PDB entry 7MFF | electron microscopy, 3.89 A resolution | chains C and D of the 4 polymer chains in the assembly

# Chain C (and D)
Protein: 14-3-3 protein zeta/delta
Organism: Homo sapiens
Notes: chain D of this document is another copy of the same molecule, construct and numbering; everything in this record applies to it too
UniProt: P63104 (1433Z_HUMAN); residues 1-245 here = UniProt positions 1-245
Amino-acid sequence (245 residues; row label = number of the first residue in the row):
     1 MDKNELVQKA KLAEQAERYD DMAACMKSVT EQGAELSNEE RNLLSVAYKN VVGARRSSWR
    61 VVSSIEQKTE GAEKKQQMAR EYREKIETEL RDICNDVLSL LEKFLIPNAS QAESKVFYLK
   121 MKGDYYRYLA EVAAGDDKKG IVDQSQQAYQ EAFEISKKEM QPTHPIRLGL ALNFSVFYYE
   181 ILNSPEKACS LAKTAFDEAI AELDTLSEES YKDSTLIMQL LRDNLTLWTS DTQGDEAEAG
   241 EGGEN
Unresolved in the structure: 1, 231-245 (chain D: 71-72, 231-245)

# Interface between chain C and chain D
Contacting residue pairs - 28 pairs, chain C then chain D:
  Asn4(C) - Lys74(D)
  Gln8(C) - Met78(D)
  Lys9(C) - Met78(D)
  Leu12(C) - Ile65(D)  hydrophobic
  Leu12(C) - Met78(D)  hydrophobic
  Leu12(C) - Ala79(D)  hydrophobic
  Leu12(C) - Tyr82(D)  hydrophobic
  Ala13(C) - Tyr82(D)
  Gln15(C) - Val61(D)
  Ala16(C) - Ser58(D)  hydrogen bond (backbone-side chain)
  Ala16(C) - Val61(D)  hydrophobic
  Ala16(C) - Val62(D)  hydrophobic
  Arg18(C) - Ser58(D)
  Arg18(C) - Tyr82(D)  hydrogen bond
  Arg18(C) - Ile86(D)
  Arg18(C) - Glu89(D)  salt bridge
  Asp21(C) - Tyr82(D)
  Asp21(C) - Lys85(D)
  Arg55(C) - Arg18(D)
  Ser58(C) - Ala16(D)  hydrogen bond (side chain-backbone)
  Ser58(C) - Arg18(D)
  Val61(C) - Gln15(D)
  Lys75(C) - Gln8(D)  hydrogen bond
  Met78(C) - Glu5(D)
  Tyr82(C) - Ala13(D)
  Tyr82(C) - Arg18(D)
  Tyr82(C) - Asp21(D)  hydrogen bond
  Glu89(C) - Arg18(D)  salt bridge
Also at the interface, not in a pair above, chain C (19 interface residues in all): Ile65, Lys74, Ala79
Also at the interface, not in a pair above, chain D (22 interface residues in all): Met1, Lys9, Leu12, Arg55

# Overview
The interface between chain C and chain D involves 19 residues on one side and 22 on the other; the contacts
include 5 hydrogen bonds and 2 salt bridges. Among the polar pairs are Arg18(C)-Glu89(D), Ala16(C)-Ser58(D)
and Arg18(C)-Tyr82(D).
Both chains are 14-3-3 protein zeta/delta (Homo sapiens). Entry 7MFF (Dimeric (BRAF)2:(14-3-3)2 complex bound
to SB590885 Inhibitor) was determined by electron microscopy, deposited together with 7MFD and 7MFE.
